PDB entry 1OIN | X-ray diffraction, 2.15 A resolution | chain A

# Chain A
Protein: Beta-glucosidase A
Organism: Thermotoga maritima
Notes: EC 3.2.1.21
UniProtKB: Q08638 (BGLA_THEMA); numbering as in UniProt (aligned over 2-446)
Chain sequence (468 residues; each row starts with the number of its first residue; numbers below 1 keep their minus sign (Met-21 is residue -21)):
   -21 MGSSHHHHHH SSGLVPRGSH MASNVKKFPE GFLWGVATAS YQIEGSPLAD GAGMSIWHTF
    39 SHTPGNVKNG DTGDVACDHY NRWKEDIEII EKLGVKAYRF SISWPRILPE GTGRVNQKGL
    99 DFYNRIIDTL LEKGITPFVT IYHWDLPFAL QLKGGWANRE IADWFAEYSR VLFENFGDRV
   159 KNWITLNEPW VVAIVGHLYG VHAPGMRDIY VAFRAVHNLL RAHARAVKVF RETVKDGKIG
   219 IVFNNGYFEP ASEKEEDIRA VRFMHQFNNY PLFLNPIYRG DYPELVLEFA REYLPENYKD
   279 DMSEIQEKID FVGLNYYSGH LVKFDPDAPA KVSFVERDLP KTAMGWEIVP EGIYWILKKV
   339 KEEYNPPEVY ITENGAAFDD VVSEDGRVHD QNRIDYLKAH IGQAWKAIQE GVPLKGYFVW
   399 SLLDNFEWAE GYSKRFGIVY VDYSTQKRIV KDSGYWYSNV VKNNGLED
Disordered / not traced: -21 to 1, 305-306, 446
Glycans and other covalent adducts: 2-deoxy-2-fluoro-alpha-D-glucopyranose (G2F) linked to Glu351
Sequence notes: expression tag (-21 to 1)
Ligand contacts: 2-deoxy-2-fluoro-alpha-D-glucopyranose (G2F): Gln20, His121, Trp122, Asn165, Glu166, Asn293, Tyr295, Trp324, Trp398, Glu405, Trp406, Phe414
Swiss-Prot annotation at these positions:
  - active site: Glu166 (Proton donor), Glu351 (Nucleophile)

# Summary
2-deoxy-2-fluoro-alpha-D-glucopyranose is covalently linked to Glu351. From UniProt: active-site residues
Glu166 and Glu351.
Chain A is Beta-glucosidase A (Thermotoga maritima); the structure, Family 1 b-glucosidase from Thermotoga
maritima, was determined by X-ray diffraction, deposited together with 1OD0, 1OIF and 1OIM.
